Entry 6QG6 (electron microscopy, 10.40 A resolution (very low resolution: no residue pairs are listed; an interface is given only as per-side residue counts)); this record covers chains E and J of the 16 polymer chains in the assembly.

== Chain E ==
Molecule: Translation initiation factor eIF-2B subunit gamma
Organism: Saccharomyces cerevisiae
UniProtKB: P09032 (EI2BG_YEAST); residues 1-578 here = UniProt positions 1-578
Chain sequence (578 residues; each row starts with the number of its first residue):
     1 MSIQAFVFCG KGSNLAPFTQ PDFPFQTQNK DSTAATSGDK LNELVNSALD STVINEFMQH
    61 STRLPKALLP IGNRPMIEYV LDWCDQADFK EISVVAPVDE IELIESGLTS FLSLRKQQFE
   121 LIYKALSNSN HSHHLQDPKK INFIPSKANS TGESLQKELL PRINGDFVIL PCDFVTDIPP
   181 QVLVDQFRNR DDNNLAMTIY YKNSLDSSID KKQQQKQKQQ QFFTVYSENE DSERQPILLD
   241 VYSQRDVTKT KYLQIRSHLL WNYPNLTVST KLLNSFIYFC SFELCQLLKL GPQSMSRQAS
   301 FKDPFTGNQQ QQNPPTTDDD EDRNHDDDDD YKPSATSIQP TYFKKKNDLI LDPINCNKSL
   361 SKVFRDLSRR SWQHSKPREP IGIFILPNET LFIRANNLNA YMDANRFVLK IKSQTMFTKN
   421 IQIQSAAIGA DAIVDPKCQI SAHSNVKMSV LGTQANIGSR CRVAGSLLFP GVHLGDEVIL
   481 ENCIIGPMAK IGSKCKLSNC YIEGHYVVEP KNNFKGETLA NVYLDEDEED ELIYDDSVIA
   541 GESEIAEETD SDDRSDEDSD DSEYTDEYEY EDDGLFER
Disordered / not traced: 1, 18-57, 113-127, 145-149, 206-217, 229-236, 318-382, 414-578
Swiss-Prot annotation at these positions:
  - modified residue: Ser296 (Phosphoserine), Ser300 (Phosphoserine), Thr306 (Phosphothreonine)

== Chain J ==
Molecule: Translation initiation factor eIF-2B subunit epsilon
Organism: Saccharomyces cerevisiae
UniProtKB: P32501 (EI2BE_YEAST); residue numbers follow UniProt; this construct covers 1-712
Chain sequence (712 residues; numbered 1 to 712; the number before each row is that of its first residue):
     1 MAGKKGQKKS GLGNHGKNSD MDVEDRLQAV VLTDSYETRF MPLTAVKPRC LLPLANVPLI
    61 EYTLEFLAKA GVHEVFLICS SHANQINDYI ENSKWNLPWS PFKITTIMSP EARCTGDVMR
   121 DLDNRGIITG DFILVSGDVL TNIDFSKMLE FHKKMHLQDK DHISTMCLSK ASTYPKTRTI
   181 EPAAFVLDKS TSRCIYYQDL PLPSSREKTS IQIDPELLDN VDEFVIRNDL IDCRIDICTS
   241 HVPLIFQENF DYQSLRTDFV KGVISSDILG KHIYAYLTDE YAVRVESWQT YDTISQDFLG
   301 RWCYPLVLDS NIQDDQTYSY ESRHIYKEKD VVLAQSCKIG KCTAIGSGTK IGEGTKIENS
   361 VIGRNCQIGE NIRIKNSFIW DDCIIGNNSI IDHSLIASNA TLGSNVRLND GCIIGFNVKI
   421 DDNMDLDRNT KISASPLKNA GSRMYDNESN EQFDQDLDDQ TLAVSIVGDK GVGYIYESEV
   481 SDDEDSSTEA CKEINTLSNQ LDELYLSDDS ISSATKKTKK RRTMSVNSIY TDREEIDSEF
   541 EDEDFEKEGI ATVERAMENN HDLDTALLEL NTLRMSMNVT YHEVRIATIT ALLRRVYHFI
   601 ATQTLGPKDA VVKVFNQWGL LFKRQAFDEE EYIDLMNIIM EKIVEQSFDK PDLILFSALV
   661 SLYDNDIIEE DVIYKWWDNV STDPRYDEVK KLTVKWVEWL QNADEESSSE EE
Disordered / not traced: 1-23, 437-454, 473-712
Swiss-Prot annotation at these positions:
  - modified residue (Phosphoserine): Ser478, Ser481, Ser507, Ser525, Ser538, Ser707
  - mutagenesis: Thr552 (T552I: Reduced exchange activity), Glu569 (E569A: Lethal), Ser576 (S576N: Reduced exchange activity), Leu655 to Trp677 (Abolishes binding to SUI3), Trp696 to Glu706 (Abolishes binding to SUI3; probably impairs the conversion of eIF-2-GDP to eIF-2-GTP)

== How chain E and chain J interact ==
At this resolution (10 A) residue pairs are not listed: 19 residues of chain E and 25 of chain J lie at the interface.

== Overview ==
Chain E and chain J form an interface of 19 and 25 residues respectively. UniProt lists 14 mutagenesis sites
on chain J.
Here chain E is Translation initiation factor eIF-2B subunit gamma and chain J is Translation initiation
factor eIF-2B subunit epsilon, both from Saccharomyces cerevisiae. Entry 6QG6 (Structure of eIF2B-eIF2
(phosphorylated at Ser51) complex (model D)) was determined by electron microscopy (same publication as 6QG0,
6QG1, 6QG2, 6QG3 and 6QG5).
